Entry 8VNO (X-ray diffraction, 1.70 A resolution); this record covers chains C and A of the 6 polymer chains in the assembly.

Chain C:
Molecule: 13-nt DNA strand
Sequence (13 nucleotides; each row starts with the number of its first residue):
   401 TTGACTCTCT TAA
Metal / ion sites: Mn2+: DA413 (shared with 1 residue of chain B; 1 residue of chain c); Na+: DA413 (shared with 1 residue of chain B; 1 residue of chain c)

Chain A:
Name: Intron-encoded endonuclease I-PpoI
From: Physarum polycephalum
Notes: EC 3.1.-.-
UniProtKB: Q94702 (PPO1_PHYPO); numbering as in UniProt (aligned over 2-163)
Sequence (162 residues; each row starts with the number of its first residue):
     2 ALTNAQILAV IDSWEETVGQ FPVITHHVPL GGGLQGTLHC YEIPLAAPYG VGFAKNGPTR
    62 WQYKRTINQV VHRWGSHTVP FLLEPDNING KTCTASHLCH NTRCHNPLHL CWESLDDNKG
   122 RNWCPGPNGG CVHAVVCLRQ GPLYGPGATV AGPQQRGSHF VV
Metal / ion sites: Zn2+ site 1: Cys41, Cys100, Cys105, His110; Mn2+: Asn119 (shared with 1 residue of chain D; 1 residue of chain d); Na+: Asn119 (shared with 1 residue of chain D; 1 residue of chain d); Zn2+ site 2: Cys125, Cys132, His134, Cys138
What the authors report for this chain:
  - catalytic residues: His98
  - mutagenesis - H78A/H98A, H98A: decreased catalytic activity
  - mutagenesis - H78A: unchanged catalytic activity

Interface between chain C and chain A:
Pairs across the interface (19; chain C residue first):
  DT401(C) - Thr67(A)  phosphate contact
  DT402(C) - Arg66(A)  salt bridge to the phosphate
  DT402(C) - Thr67(A)  base contact
  DT402(C) - Val72(A)  base contact
  DG403(C) - Val52(A)  phosphate contact
  DG403(C) - Gly53(A)  hydrogen bond to the phosphate
  DG403(C) - Lys65(A)  hydrogen bond to the base
  DA404(C) - Ala48(A)  phosphate contact
  DA404(C) - Pro49(A)  phosphate contact
  DA404(C) - Ala55(A)  base contact
  DA404(C) - Lys65(A)  base contact
  DC405(C) - Ala48(A)  phosphate contact
  DC405(C) - Lys56(A)  base contact
  DT406(C) - Lys56(A)  base contact
  DT406(C) - Asn57(A)  base contact
  DC407(C) - Asn57(A)  hydrogen bond to the base
  DT411(C) - Leu116(A)  base contact
  DT411(C) - Lys120(A)  hydrogen bond to the base
  DA412(C) - Asp117(A)  sugar contact
Interface residues without a listed pair, chain C (12 interface residues in all): DT408, DT410, DA413
Interface residues without a listed pair, chain A (17 interface residues in all): Tyr50, Phe54, Arg74

Summary:
12 residues of chain C and 17 residues of chain A are in contact, with 4 hydrogen bonds and 1 salt bridge.
Polar pairs include DG403(C)-Lys65(A), DC407(C)-Asn57(A) and DT411(C)-Lys120(A). Cys41(A), Cys100(A),
Cys105(A) and His110(A) coordinate Zn2+ site 1. The paper reports the catalytic residue His98(A); H78A/H98A
and H98A of chain A reduce catalytic activity.
Chain C is a 13-nt DNA strand and chain A is Intron-encoded endonuclease I-PpoI (Physarum polycephalum); the
structure, Homing endonuclease I-PpoI-DNA complex:reaction at pH6.0 (K+ MES) with 500 uM Mn2+ for 600s, was
determined by X-ray diffraction (same publication as 8VMO, 8VMP, 8VMQ, 8VMR, 8VMS, 8VMT and 35 further
entries).
